PDB entry 6BWD | electron microscopy, 3.70 A resolution | chains A and B of the 4 polymer chains in the assembly

== Chain A (and B) ==
Molecule: Transient receptor potential cation channel subfamily M member 7
Organism: Mus musculus
Notes: chain B of this document is another copy of the same molecule, construct and numbering; everything in this record applies to it too
Chain sequence (955 residues; numbered 1 to 1138; 183 numbers in that range are skipped by the numbering (no residue carries them; nothing is unmodelled there); the number before each row is that of its first residue; X marks 121 residues of unknown identity (built as UNK)):
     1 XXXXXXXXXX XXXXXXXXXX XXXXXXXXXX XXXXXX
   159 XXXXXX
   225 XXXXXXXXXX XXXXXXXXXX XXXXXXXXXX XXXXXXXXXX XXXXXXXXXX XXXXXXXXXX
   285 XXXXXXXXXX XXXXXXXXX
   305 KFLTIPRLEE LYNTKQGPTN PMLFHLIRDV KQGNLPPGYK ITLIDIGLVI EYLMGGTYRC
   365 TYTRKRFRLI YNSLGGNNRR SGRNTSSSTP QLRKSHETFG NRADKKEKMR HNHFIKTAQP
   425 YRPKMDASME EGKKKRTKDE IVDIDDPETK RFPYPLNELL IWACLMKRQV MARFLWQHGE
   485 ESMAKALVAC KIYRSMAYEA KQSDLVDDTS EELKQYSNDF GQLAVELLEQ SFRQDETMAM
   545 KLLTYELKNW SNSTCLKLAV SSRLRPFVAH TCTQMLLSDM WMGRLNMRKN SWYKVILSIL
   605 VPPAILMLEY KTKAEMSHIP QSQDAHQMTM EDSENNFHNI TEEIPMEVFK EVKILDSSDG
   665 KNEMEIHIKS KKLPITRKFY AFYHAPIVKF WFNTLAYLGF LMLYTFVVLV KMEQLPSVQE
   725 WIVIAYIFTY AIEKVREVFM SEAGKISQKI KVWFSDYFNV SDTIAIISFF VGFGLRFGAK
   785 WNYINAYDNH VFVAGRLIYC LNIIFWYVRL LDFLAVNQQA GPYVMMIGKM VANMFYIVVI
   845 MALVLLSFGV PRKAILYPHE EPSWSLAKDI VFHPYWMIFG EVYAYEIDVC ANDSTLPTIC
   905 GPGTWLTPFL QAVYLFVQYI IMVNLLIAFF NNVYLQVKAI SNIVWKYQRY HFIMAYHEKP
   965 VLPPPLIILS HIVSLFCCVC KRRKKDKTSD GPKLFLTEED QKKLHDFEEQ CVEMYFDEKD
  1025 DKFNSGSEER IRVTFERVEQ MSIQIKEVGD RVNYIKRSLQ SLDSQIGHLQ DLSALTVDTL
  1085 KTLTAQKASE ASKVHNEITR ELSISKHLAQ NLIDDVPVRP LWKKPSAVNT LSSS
Not modelled in the structure: 332-342, 401-411, 444-453, 509-512, 592-595, 632-680, 745-751, 977-994, 1069-1138
Cystine bridges: C894-C904

== Interface between chain A and chain B ==
Pairs across the interface - 89 pairs, chain A then chain B:
  Y840(A) with N821(B); Q823(B); A824(B), hydrophobic
  I841(A) with Y827(B), hydrophobic
  I844(A) with L815(B), hydrophobic; L818(B), hydrophobic; V828(B), hydrophobic
  L847(A) with Y811(B); L814(B), hydrophobic
  L850(A) with Y811(B), hydrophobic
  S851(A) with I808(B); Y811(B)
  V854(A) with T709(B); L713(B); I807(B), hydrophobic; Y811(B)
  P855(A) with C804(B); I808(B), hydrophobic
  K857(A) with L713(B)
  A858(A) with V712(B), hydrophobic; L713(B), hydrophobic; R800(B), hydrogen bond (backbone-side chain); C804(B), hydrogen bond (backbone-side chain)
  I859(A) with L801(B), hydrophobic; C804(B), hydrophobic
  Y861(A) with L713(B); R800(B)
  P862(A) with K715(B); R800(B)
  E864(A) with V714(B); K715(B)
  E865(A) with K715(B)
  P866(A) with F710(B), hydrophobic
  L870(A) with V714(B), hydrophobic
  I874(A) with L713(B), hydrophobic
  V886(A) with W880(B), hydrophobic
  A888(A) with Y887(B)
  Y889(A) with E890(B); L900(B)
  I891(A) with F876(B), hydrophobic
  D892(A) with F876(B)
  P906(A) with D792(B)
  G907(A) with L801(B)
  L910(A) with L805(B), hydrophobic
  L914(A) with L805(B), hydrophobic; I808(B), hydrophobic
  Q915(A) with W880(B)
  A916(A) with Y879(B), hydrogen bond (backbone-side chain); W880(B), hydrophobic
  L919(A) with W880(B), hydrophobic; F883(B)
  F920(A) with M838(B), hydrophobic; Y879(B)
  Y923(A) with F883(B), hydrophobic
  I924(A) with M838(B), hydrophobic; F883(B), hydrophobic; F934(B)
  I925(A) with I831(B), hydrophobic; V835(B), hydrophobic; M838(B), hydrophobic; F934(B)
  N928(A) with L930(B); I931(B)
  L929(A) with Y827(B), hydrophobic; I831(B), hydrophobic
  A932(A) with F934(B); Y938(B), hydrophobic
  F933(A) with Y827(B); Y938(B)
  N935(A) with N935(B), hydrogen bond
  N936(A) with N935(B); Y938(B); L939(B)
  E1032(A) with S1029(B), hydrogen bond (backbone-side chain); G1030(B)
  I1035(A) with G1030(B); R1034(B); I1035(B), hydrophobic
  R1036(A) with S1029(B)
  F1039(A) with R1034(B); V1037(B), hydrophobic; T1038(B)
  V1042(A) with R1041(B)
  S1046(A) with R1041(B), hydrogen bond
  I1049(A) with M1045(B), hydrophobic; Q1048(B)
  N1057(A) with R1055(B)
  K1060(A) with R1055(B); I1059(B)
Interface residues without a listed pair, chain A (60 interface residues in all): V843, H863, G884, P912, M926, I931, T1038, E1043, M1045, K1050, V1056
Interface residues without a listed pair, chain B (60 interface residues in all): E717, A790, V797, V842, M845, G884, E885, Y923, V1042, I1049, V1056

== Summary ==
Chain A and chain B each contribute 60 residues to their interface, with 6 hydrogen bonds. Among the polar
pairs are A858(A)-R800(B), A858(A)-C804(B) and A916(A)-Y879(B).
Both chains are Transient receptor potential cation channel subfamily M member 7 (Mus musculus). Entry 6BWD
(3.7 angstrom cryoEM structure of truncated mouse TRPM7) was determined by electron microscopy (same
publication as 5ZX5 and 6BWF).
